Entry 6AJ2 (electron microscopy, 4.00 A resolution); this record covers chains A and B of the 3 polymer chains in the assembly.

# Chain A
Name: Capsid protein VP1
Organism: Enterovirus D68
Notes: EC 3.4.22.29, 3.6.1.15, 3.4.22.28, 2.7.7.48
Reference sequence: A0A097F8Q2 (A0A097F8Q2_9ENTO); residues 1-295 here correspond to UniProt positions 565-859 (UniProt number = residue number + 564)
Chain sequence (295 residues; row label = number of the first residue in the row):
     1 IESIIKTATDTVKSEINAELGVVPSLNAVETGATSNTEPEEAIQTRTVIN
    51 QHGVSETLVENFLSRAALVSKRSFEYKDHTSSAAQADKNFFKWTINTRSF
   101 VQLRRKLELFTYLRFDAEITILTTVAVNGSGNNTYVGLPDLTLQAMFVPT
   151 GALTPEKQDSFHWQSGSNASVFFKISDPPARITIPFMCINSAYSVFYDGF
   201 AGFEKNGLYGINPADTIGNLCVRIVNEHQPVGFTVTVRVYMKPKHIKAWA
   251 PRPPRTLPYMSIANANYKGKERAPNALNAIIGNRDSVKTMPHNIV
Not modelled in the structure: 1-41, 78-87, 126-137, 268-295

# Chain B
Name: Capsid protein VP2
Organism: Enterovirus D68
Reference sequence: A0A0A7X639 (A0A0A7X639_9ENTO); residues 1-248 here correspond to UniProt positions 70-317 (UniProt number = residue number + 69)
Chain sequence (248 residues; row label = number of the first residue in the row):
     1 SPSAEACGYSDRVLQLKLGNSAIVTQEAANYCCAYGEWPNYLPDHEAVAI
    51 DKPTQPETATDRFYTLKSVKWETGSTGWWWKLPDALNNIGMFGQNVQHHY
   101 LYRSGFLIHVQCNATKFHQGALLVVAIPEHQRGAHNTNTSPGFDDIMKGE
   151 EGGTFNHPYVLDDGTSLACATIFPHQWINLRTNNSATIVLPWMNAAPMDF
   201 PLRHNQWTLAIIPVVPLGTRTTSSMVPITVSIAPMCCEFNGLRHAITQ
Not modelled in the structure: 1-15, 247-248

# Interface between chain A and chain B
Contacting residue pairs - 58 pairs, chain A then chain B:
  Tyr-112(A) / Glu-129(B)  hydrogen bond
  Tyr-112(A) / Met-193(B)  hydrophobic
  Tyr-112(A) / Asn-194(B)
  Tyr-112(A) / Ala-195(B)  hydrophobic
  Asn-190(A) / Ala-195(B)
  Asn-190(A) / Ala-196(B)
  Ser-191(A) / Ala-195(B)
  Phe-196(A) / Glu-129(B)
  Phe-196(A) / Gln-131(B)
  Tyr-197(A) / Glu-129(B)
  Tyr-197(A) / Arg-203(B)
  Asp-198(A) / Lys-81(B)  salt bridge
  Asp-198(A) / Glu-129(B)  hydrogen bond (backbone-side chain)
  Asp-198(A) / His-130(B)  hydrogen bond (side chain-backbone)
  Asp-198(A) / His-204(B)
  Asp-198(A) / Asn-205(B)  hydrogen bond (backbone-backbone)
  Asp-198(A) / Thr-208(B)  hydrogen bond
  Gly-199(A) / Arg-203(B)
  Phe-200(A) / Gly-142(B)
  Phe-200(A) / Phe-143(B)  hydrophobic
  Phe-200(A) / Ile-146(B)  hydrophobic
  Phe-200(A) / Arg-203(B)  hydrogen bond (backbone-backbone)
  Ala-201(A) / Arg-203(B)
  Phe-203(A) / Arg-203(B)
  Lys-205(A) / Phe-143(B)
  Lys-205(A) / Asp-144(B)
  Tyr-209(A) / His-130(B)
  Tyr-209(A) / Gln-131(B)
  Tyr-209(A) / Arg-132(B)  hydrogen bond (side chain-backbone)
  Tyr-209(A) / Pro-141(B)
  Tyr-209(A) / Ile-146(B)
  Gly-210(A) / Gln-131(B)
  Ala-250(A) / Met-193(B)  hydrophobic
  Pro-251(A) / Ile-172(B)
  Arg-252(A) / Pro-128(B)
  Arg-252(A) / Glu-129(B)  hydrogen bond (side chain-backbone)
  Arg-252(A) / Phe-173(B)
  Pro-253(A) / Thr-165(B)
  Pro-253(A) / Cys-169(B)  hydrophobic
  Pro-253(A) / Ile-172(B)
  Pro-253(A) / Phe-173(B)
  Pro-254(A) / Thr-165(B)
  Arg-255(A) / Asp-163(B)
  Arg-255(A) / Gly-164(B)
  Thr-256(A) / Gly-164(B)  hydrogen bond (backbone-backbone)
  Thr-256(A) / Ser-166(B)
  Leu-257(A) / Gly-164(B)
  Met-260(A) / Thr-137(B)
  Met-260(A) / Asn-138(B)
  Ser-261(A) / Asn-138(B)  hydrogen bond
  Asn-264(A) / Ser-140(B)
  Ala-265(A) / Gly-133(B)
  Asn-266(A) / Ala-134(B)  hydrogen bond (side chain-backbone)
  Asn-266(A) / Thr-137(B)
  Tyr-267(A) / His-135(B)
  Tyr-267(A) / His-157(B)
  Tyr-267(A) / Val-160(B)
  Tyr-267(A) / Asp-162(B)  hydrogen bond
Other interface residues (no listed pair), chain A (31 interface residues in all): Thr-111, Ala-192, Ser-194, Leu-208
Other interface residues (no listed pair), chain B (39 interface residues in all): Tyr-35, Asn-136, Thr-139, Met-147

# Overview
31 residues of chain A face 39 of chain B across their interface, with 12 hydrogen bonds and 1 salt bridge.
Among the polar pairs are Asp-198(A)/Lys-81(B), Tyr-112(A)/Glu-129(B) and Asp-198(A)/Glu-129(B).
Chain A is Capsid protein VP1 and chain B is Capsid protein VP2, both from Enterovirus D68; the structure, The
structure of ICAM-5 triggered Enterovirus D68 virus A-particle, was determined by electron microscopy (same
publication as 6AJ0 and 6AJ3).
